3T9V - chains A and B; structure by X-ray diffraction, 1.98 A resolution.

[Chain A (and B)]
Protein: Glutamate receptor 2
Organism: Rattus norvegicus
Notes: chain B of this document is another copy of the same molecule, construct and numbering; everything in this record applies to it too
UniProtKB: P19491 (GRIA2_RAT); the construct has insertions or renumbered stretches relative to UniProt, so the offset changes along the chain: 4-117 = UniProt 414-527; 120-261 = UniProt 653-794
Amino-acid sequence (258 residues; each row starts with the number of its first residue):
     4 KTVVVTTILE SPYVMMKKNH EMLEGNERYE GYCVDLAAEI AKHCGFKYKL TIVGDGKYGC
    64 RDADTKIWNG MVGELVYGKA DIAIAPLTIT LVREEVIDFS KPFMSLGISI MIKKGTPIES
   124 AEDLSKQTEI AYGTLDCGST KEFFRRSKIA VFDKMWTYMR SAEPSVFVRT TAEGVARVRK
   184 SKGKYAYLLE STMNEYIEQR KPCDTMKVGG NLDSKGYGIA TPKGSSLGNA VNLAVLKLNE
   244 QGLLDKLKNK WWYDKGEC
Differences from the reference sequence: engineered mutation Cys63 (Ala473 in P19491), Cys140 (Ser673 in P19491); linker (118-119)
UniProt features mapped onto this chain:
  - binding site (L-glutamate): Pro89, Thr91, Arg96, Ser142, Thr143, Glu193
  - site: Arg64 (Interaction with the cone snail toxin Con-ikot-ikot), Ile121 (Crucial to convey clamshell closure to channel opening), Arg148 (Interaction with the cone snail toxin Con-ikot-ikot), Lys240 (Interaction with the cone snail toxin Con-ikot-ikot)
  - modified residue (Phosphoserine): Ser150, Ser184
Bound ions: Zn2+ site 1 near His23 (its only coordinating residue here); Zn2+ site 2: Glu42, His46
Ligand contacts: CNI (7-nitro-2,3-dioxo-2,3-dihydroquinoxaline-6-carbonitrile): Glu13, Tyr16, Tyr61, Pro89, Leu90, Thr91, Arg96, Thr174, Glu193, Thr195, Met196, Tyr220

[Interface between chain A and chain B]
Residue-residue contacts (22; chain A residue first):
  Thr93(A) - Glu243(B)
  Leu94(A) - Leu236(B)
  Leu94(A) - Glu243(B)  hydrogen bond (backbone-side chain)
  Glu97(A) - Lys104(B)  salt bridge
  Glu97(A) - Asn235(B)  hydrogen bond
  Glu97(A) - Leu236(B)
  Glu97(A) - Leu239(B)
  Phe102(A) - Lys104(B)  hydrogen bond (backbone-side chain)
  Ser103(A) - Lys104(B)
  Lys104(A) - Glu97(B)  salt bridge
  Lys104(A) - Phe102(B)  hydrogen bond (side chain-backbone)
  Lys104(A) - Ser103(B)
  Pro105(A) - Pro105(B)
  Ser217(A) - Asn242(B)  hydrogen bond (backbone-side chain)
  Asn235(A) - Glu97(B)  hydrogen bond
  Leu236(A) - Leu94(B)
  Leu239(A) - Ile92(B)  hydrophobic
  Leu239(A) - Glu97(B)
  Lys240(A) - Leu94(B)
  Asn242(A) - Ser217(B)  hydrogen bond (side chain-backbone)
  Glu243(A) - Thr93(B)
  Glu243(A) - Leu94(B)  hydrogen bond (side chain-backbone)
Other interface residues (no listed pair), chain A (19 interface residues in all): Ile92, Glu98, Leu215, Asp216, Asp248
Other interface residues (no listed pair), chain B (19 interface residues in all): Glu98, Leu215, Asp216, Lys240, Asp248

[Overview]
The chain A/chain B interface involves 19 residues from each chain, with 8 hydrogen bonds and 2 salt bridges.
Polar pairs include Glu97(A)-Lys104(B), Leu94(A)-Glu243(B) and Glu97(A)-Asn235(B). Ligands of chain A:
compound CNI. Curated annotation (UniProt) lists 6 L-glutamate-binding residues on chain A.
Both chains are Glutamate receptor 2 (Rattus norvegicus). Entry 3T9V (CNQX bound to a reduced double cysteine
mutant (A452C/S652C) of the ligand binding domain of GluA2) was determined by X-ray diffraction together with
3T93, 3T96, 3T9H, 3T9U and 3T9X from the same study.
